PDB entry 4OLZ | X-ray diffraction, 2.10 A resolution | chains H and L of the 3 polymer chains in the assembly

Chain H:
Molecule: Antigen binding fragment of heavy chain: Antibody VRC01
Organism: Homo sapiens
Notes: antibody fragment or engineered binder
Sequence (228 residues; each row starts with the number of its first residue; a row labelled like 82A-82C holds insertion residues (82A, then the next letters in order)):
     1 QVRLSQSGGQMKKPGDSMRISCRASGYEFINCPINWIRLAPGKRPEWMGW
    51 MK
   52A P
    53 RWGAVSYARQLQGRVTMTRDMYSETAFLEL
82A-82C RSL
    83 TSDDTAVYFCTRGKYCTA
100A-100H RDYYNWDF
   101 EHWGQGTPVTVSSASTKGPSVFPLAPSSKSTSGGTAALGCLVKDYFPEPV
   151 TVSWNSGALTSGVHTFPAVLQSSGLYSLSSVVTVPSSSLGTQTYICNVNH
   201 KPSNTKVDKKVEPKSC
Disulfides: Cys-22/Cys-92, Cys-32/Cys-98, Cys-140/Cys-196

Chain L:
Molecule: Antigen binding fragment of light chain: Antibody VRC01
Organism: Homo sapiens
Notes: antibody fragment or engineered binder
Sequence (210 residues; each row starts with the number of its first residue; note: 6 numbers in that range are skipped by the numbering (no residue carries them; nothing is unmodelled there)):
     1 EIVLTQSPGTLSLSPGETAIISCRTSQYGS
    33 LAWYQQRPGQAPRLVIYSGSTRAAGIPDRFSGSRWGPDYNLTISNLESGD
    83 FGVYYCQQY
    96 EFFGQGTKVQVDIKRTVAAPSVFIFPPSDEQLKSGTASVVCLLNNFYPRE
   146 AKVQWKVDNALQSGNSQESVTEQDSKDSTYSLSSTLTLSKADYEKHKVYA
   196 CEVTHQGLSSPVTKSFNRGEC
Not modelled in the structure: 1-2
Disulfides: Cys-23/Cys-88, Cys-136/Cys-196
Residues lining bound ligands: N-acetylglucosamine (NAG; 2-acetamido-2-deoxy-beta-D-glucopyranose): Tyr-28, Gly-29, Ser-30, Tyr-91

Interface between chain H and chain L:
Residue-residue contacts - 65 pairs, chain H then chain L:
  Leu-39(H) / Tyr-87(L)
  Arg-44(H) / Leu-4(L)  hydrogen bond (side chain-backbone)
  Arg-44(H) / Phe-98(L)  hydrogen bond (side chain-backbone)
  Arg-44(H) / Gly-99(L)
  Arg-44(H) / Gln-100(L)
  Pro-45(H) / Tyr-87(L)
  Pro-45(H) / Phe-98(L)  hydrophobic
  Pro-45(H) / Gly-99(L)
  Trp-47(H) / Glu-96(L)
  Phe-91(H) / Ala-43(L)  hydrophobic
  Phe-91(H) / Pro-44(L)
  Lys-96(H) / Tyr-49(L)
  Tyr-100D(H) / Ser-30(L)
  Tyr-100D(H) / Tyr-91(L)
  Trp-100F(H) / Tyr-36(L)  hydrogen bond (backbone-side chain)
  Trp-100F(H) / Gln-89(L)  hydrogen bond (backbone-side chain)
  Trp-100F(H) / Tyr-91(L)
  Trp-100F(H) / Glu-96(L)
  Asp-100G(H) / Ala-34(L)
  Asp-100G(H) / Tyr-36(L)
  Asp-100G(H) / Tyr-49(L)
  Phe-100H(H) / Tyr-36(L)  hydrogen bond (backbone-side chain)
  Phe-100H(H) / Leu-46(L)
  Phe-100H(H) / Gln-89(L)
  Phe-100H(H) / Phe-98(L)  hydrophobic
  Glu-101(H) / Leu-46(L)
  Trp-103(H) / Tyr-36(L)  hydrophobic
  Trp-103(H) / Pro-44(L)
  Gly-104(H) / Ala-43(L)
  Val-121(H) / Glu-125(L)
  Phe-122(H) / Glu-125(L)
  Phe-122(H) / Gln-126(L)
  Pro-123(H) / Ser-123(L)
  Pro-123(H) / Glu-125(L)
  Leu-124(H) / Phe-120(L)
  Leu-124(H) / Val-135(L)  hydrophobic
  Ala-125(H) / Phe-120(L)
  Ser-128(H) / Cys-216(L)  hydrogen bond
  Ala-137(H) / Phe-118(L)  hydrophobic
  Ala-137(H) / Phe-120(L)
  Leu-141(H) / Ser-133(L)
  Lys-143(H) / Gln-126(L)
  Lys-143(H) / Ser-133(L)
  His-164(H) / Asn-139(L)
  His-164(H) / Asn-140(L)  hydrogen bond
  His-164(H) / Thr-166(L)
  His-164(H) / Ser-176(L)  hydrogen bond
  Phe-166(H) / Leu-137(L)  hydrophobic
  Phe-166(H) / Ser-164(L)
  Phe-166(H) / Thr-166(L)
  Phe-166(H) / Ser-176(L)
  Phe-166(H) / Leu-177(L)
  Phe-166(H) / Ser-178(L)
  Pro-167(H) / Ser-164(L)  hydrogen bond (backbone-side chain)
  Pro-167(H) / Val-165(L)
  Val-169(H) / Gln-162(L)
  Val-169(H) / Glu-163(L)
  Leu-170(H) / Gln-162(L)  hydrogen bond (backbone-side chain)
  Gln-171(H) / Gln-162(L)
  Val-181(H) / Leu-137(L)  hydrophobic
  Thr-183(H) / Asn-139(L)
  Lys-209(H) / Glu-125(L)  salt bridge
  Lys-214(H) / Pro-122(L)
  Lys-214(H) / Asp-124(L)  salt bridge
  Cys-216(H) / Cys-216(L)  disulfide
Also at the interface, not in a pair above, chain H (40 interface residues in all): Ile-37, Lys-43, Gln-105, Pro-126, Thr-135, Leu-138, Ser-179
Also at the interface, not in a pair above, chain L (40 interface residues in all): Gln-38, Ala-56, Ser-129, Thr-131
Cross-chain cystine bridges: Cys-216(H)/Cys-216(L)

In short:
Chain H and chain L each contribute 40 residues to their interface, with 1 disulfide bond, 10 hydrogen bonds
and 2 salt bridges. Among the polar pairs are Lys-209(H)/Glu-125(L), Lys-214(H)/Asp-124(L) and
Arg-44(H)/Leu-4(L). Ligands of chain L: N-acetylglucosamine.
Here chain H is Antigen binding fragment of heavy chain: Antibody VRC01 and chain L is Antigen binding
fragment of light chain: Antibody VRC01, both from Homo sapiens. Entry 4OLZ (Crystal structure of antibody
VRC07-G54W in complex with clade A/E 93TH057 HIV-1 gp120 core) was determined by X-ray diffraction (same
publication as 4OLU, 4OLV, 4OLW, 4OLX, 4OLY, 4OM0 and 4OM1).
